7ME5 - chain A; structure by X-ray diffraction, 2.00 A resolution.

# Chain A
Name: Tyrosine-protein kinase transmembrane receptor DRL-2
Source organism: Drosophila melanogaster
Notes: fragment: Extracellular domain
UniProtKB: Q7JQT0 (Q7JQT0_DROME); residue numbers follow UniProt; this construct covers 26-183
Chain sequence (162 residues; each row starts with the number of its first residue):
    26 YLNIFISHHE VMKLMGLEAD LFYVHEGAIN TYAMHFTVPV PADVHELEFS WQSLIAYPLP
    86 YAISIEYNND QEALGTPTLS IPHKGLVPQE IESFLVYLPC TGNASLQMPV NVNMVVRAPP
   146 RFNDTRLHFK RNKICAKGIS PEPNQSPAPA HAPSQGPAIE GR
Not modelled in the structure: 179-187
Cystine bridges: Cys125-Cys160
Glycans and other covalent adducts: N-acetylglucosamine (NAG) linked to Asn169
Sequence notes: expression tag (184-187)

# In short
N-acetylglucosamine is covalently linked to Asn169.
Chain A is Tyrosine-protein kinase transmembrane receptor DRL-2 (Drosophila melanogaster); the structure,
Structure of the extracellular WNT-binding module in Drl-2, was determined by X-ray diffraction, deposited
together with 7ME4.
